PDB entry 6N1H | electron microscopy, 3.17 A resolution | chains B and C of the 16 polymer chains in the assembly

== Chain B (and C) ==
Protein: Apoptosis-associated speck-like protein containing a CARD
Organism: Homo sapiens
Notes: fragment: card; chain C of this document is another copy of the same molecule, construct and numbering; everything in this record applies to it too
UniProtKB: Q9ULZ3 (ASC_HUMAN); residue numbers follow UniProt; this construct covers 112-194
Amino-acid sequence (83 residues; each row starts with the number of its first residue):
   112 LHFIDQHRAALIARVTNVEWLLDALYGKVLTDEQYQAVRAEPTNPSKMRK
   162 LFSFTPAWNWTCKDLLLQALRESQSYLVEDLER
Swiss-Prot annotation at these positions:
  - cross-link: Lys174 (Glycyl lysine isopeptide (Lys-Gly) (interchain with G-Cter in ubiquitin))
  - mutagenesis: Lys174 (K174R: Loss of inflammasome activation activity)
What the authors report for this chain:
  - self-association interface (contacts with another copy of this molecule); pairs are residue here / residue on that copy: Glu144-Arg160, Asp134, Glu144, Tyr187

== Chain B / chain C interface ==
Pairs across the interface (14; chain B residue first):
  Ile123(B) with Glu144(C)
  Ala124(B) with Asp143(C); Glu144(C), hydrogen bond (backbone-side chain)
  Pro153(B) with Gln147(C); Ala151(C), hydrophobic
  Thr154(B) with Glu144(C); Gln147(C), hydrogen bond (backbone-backbone); Ala148(C); Val149(C)
  Asn155(B) with Gln147(C), hydrogen bond (backbone-side chain)
  Pro156(B) with Asp143(C); Glu144(C); Gln147(C)
  Arg160(B) with Glu144(C)
Other interface residues (no listed pair), chain B (9 interface residues in all): Arg125, Thr127
Other interface residues (no listed pair), chain C (8 interface residues in all): Arg150, Glu152

== In short ==
Chain B and chain C form an interface of 9 and 8 residues respectively; the contacts include 3 hydrogen bonds.
Among the polar pairs are Ala124(B)-Glu144(C), Asn155(B)-Gln147(C) and Thr154(B)-Gln147(C). UniProt lists one
mutagenesis site on chain B. The paper reports a self-association interface involving Asp134(B), Glu144(B) and
Tyr187(B).
Both chains are Apoptosis-associated speck-like protein containing a CARD (Homo sapiens). Entry 6N1H (Cryo-EM
structure of ASC-CARD filament) was determined by electron microscopy (same publication as 6N1I).
